Entry 3PS9 (X-ray diffraction, 2.54 A resolution); this record covers chain A.

[Chain A]
Protein: tRNA 5-methylaminomethyl-2-thiouridine biosynthesis bifunctional protein mnmC
Source organism: Escherichia coli
Notes: EC 2.1.1.61
UniProt: C5W761 (C5W761_ECOBB); numbering as in UniProt (aligned over 1-668)
Sequence (676 residues; each row starts with the number of its first residue; numbers below 1 keep their minus sign (Leu-7 is residue -7)):
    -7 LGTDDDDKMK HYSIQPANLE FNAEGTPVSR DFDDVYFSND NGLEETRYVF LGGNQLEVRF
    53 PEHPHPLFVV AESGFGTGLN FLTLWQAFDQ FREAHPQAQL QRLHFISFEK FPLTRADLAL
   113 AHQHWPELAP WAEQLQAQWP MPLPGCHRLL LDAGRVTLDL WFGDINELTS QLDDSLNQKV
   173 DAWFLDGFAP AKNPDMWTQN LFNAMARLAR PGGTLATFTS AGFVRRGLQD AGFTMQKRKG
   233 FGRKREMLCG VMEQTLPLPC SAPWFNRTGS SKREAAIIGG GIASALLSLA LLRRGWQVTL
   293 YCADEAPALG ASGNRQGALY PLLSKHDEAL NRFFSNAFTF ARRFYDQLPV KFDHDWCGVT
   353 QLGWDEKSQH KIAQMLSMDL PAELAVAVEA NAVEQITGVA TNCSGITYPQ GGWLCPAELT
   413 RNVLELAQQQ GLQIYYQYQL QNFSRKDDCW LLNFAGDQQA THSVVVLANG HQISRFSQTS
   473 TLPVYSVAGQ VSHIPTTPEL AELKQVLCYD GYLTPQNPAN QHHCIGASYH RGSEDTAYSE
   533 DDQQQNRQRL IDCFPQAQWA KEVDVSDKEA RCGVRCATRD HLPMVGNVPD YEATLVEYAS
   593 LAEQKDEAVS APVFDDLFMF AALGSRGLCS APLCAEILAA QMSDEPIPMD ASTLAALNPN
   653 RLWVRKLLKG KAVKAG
Not modelled in the structure: 15-17, 664-668
Construct notes: expression tag (-7 to 0)
Small-molecule neighbours:
  - FAD (flavin-adenine dinucleotide): Ile270, Gly271, Gly272, Gly273, Ile274, Ala275, Ser276, Tyr293, Cys294, Ala295, Asp296, Gly302, Ala303, Ser304, Asn306, Gly309, Ala310, Tyr430, Gln431, Leu432, Ala460, Asn461, Gly462, Gln464, Phe468, Gly481, Gln482, Val483, Tyr504, Ala519, Gly565, Val566, Arg567, Leu615, Gly616, Ser617, Arg618, Gly619, Leu620, Cys621
  - S-adenosylmethionine (SAM): Phe24, Tyr28, Phe29, Glu64, Gly66, Phe67, Gly68, Thr69, Gly70, Leu71, Asn72, Phe100, Glu101, Lys102, Phe103, Gly155, Asp156, Ile157, Asp178, Gly179, Phe180, Asn185, Met188
Reported in the primary citation:
  - binding site for S-adenosylmethionine: Phe24, Phe67, Thr69, Glu101, Ile157, Asp178, Phe180
  - binding site for flavin-adenine dinucleotide: Ser304, Arg567, Gly619
  - contacts within the chain: Arg94-Glu637 (salt bridge), Arg107-Glu375 (salt bridge), Arg140-Glu628 (salt bridge)
  - catalytic residues: Asp178 (proposed by the authors, not directly observed)

[Summary]
Ligands of chain A: flavin-adenine dinucleotide and S-adenosylmethionine. The paper reports the catalytic
residue Asp178; a binding site for S-adenosylmethionine at Phe24, Phe67 and Thr69 among others.
Chain A is tRNA 5-methylaminomethyl-2-thiouridine biosynthesis bifunctional protein mnmC (Escherichia coli);
the structure, Crystal structure of MnmC from E. coli, was determined by X-ray diffraction (same publication
as 3SGL and 3PVC).
